Entry 7TTS (electron microscopy, 2.90 A resolution); this record covers chains E and P of the 7 polymer chains in the assembly.

Chain E:
Protein: Caseinolytic peptidase B protein homolog
Organism: Homo sapiens
Notes: EC 3.6.1.-
UniProt: Q9H078 (CLPB_HUMAN); numbering as in UniProt (aligned over 127-707)
Sequence (584 residues; each row starts with the number of its first residue):
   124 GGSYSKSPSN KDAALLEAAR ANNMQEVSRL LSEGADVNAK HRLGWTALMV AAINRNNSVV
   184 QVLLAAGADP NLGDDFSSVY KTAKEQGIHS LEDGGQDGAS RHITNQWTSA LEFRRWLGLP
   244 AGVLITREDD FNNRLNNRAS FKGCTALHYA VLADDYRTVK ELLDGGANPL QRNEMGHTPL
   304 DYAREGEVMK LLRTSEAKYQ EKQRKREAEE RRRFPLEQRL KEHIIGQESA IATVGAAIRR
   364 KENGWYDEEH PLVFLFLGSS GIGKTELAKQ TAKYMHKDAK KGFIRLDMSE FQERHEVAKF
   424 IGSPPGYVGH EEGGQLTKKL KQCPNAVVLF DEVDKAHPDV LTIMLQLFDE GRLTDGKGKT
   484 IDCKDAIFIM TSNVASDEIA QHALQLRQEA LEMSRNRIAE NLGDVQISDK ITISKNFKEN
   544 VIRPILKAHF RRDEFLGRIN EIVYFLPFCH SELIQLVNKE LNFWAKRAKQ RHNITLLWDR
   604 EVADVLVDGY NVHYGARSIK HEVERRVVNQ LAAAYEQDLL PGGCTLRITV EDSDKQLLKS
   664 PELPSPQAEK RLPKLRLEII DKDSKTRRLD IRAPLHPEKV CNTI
Disordered / not traced: 124-131, 197-262, 518-533, 675-707
Construct notes: expression tag (124-126)
Bound ions: Mg2+: Thr388 (together with ATP-gamma-S)
Small-molecule neighbours: ATP-gamma-S (AGS; phosphothiophosphoric acid-adenylate ester): His346, Ile347, Ile348, Gln350, Ser382, Ser383, Gly384, Ile385, Gly386, Lys387, Thr388, Glu389, Glu455, Asn496, Phe571, Leu579, Lys582, Ala619, Arg620
UniProt features mapped onto this chain:
  - region: Leu507 to Thr535 (Regulatory)
  - binding site (ATP): His346, Ile348, Ser383, Gly384, Ile385, Gly386, Lys387, Thr388, Glu455, Asn496, Arg561, Arg620
  - modified residue: Lys589 (N6-acetyllysine)
  - natural variant: Thr268 (T268M: In MGCA7B), Tyr272 (Y272C: In MGCA7B), Thr388 (T388K: In SCN9), Lys404 (K404T: In MGCA7A), Arg408 (R408G: In MGCA7B), Met411 (M411I: In MGCA7B), Pro427 (P427L: In MGCA7A), Glu435 to Gly436 (sequence variant, change not given here; In MGCA7B), Cys486 (C486R: In MGCA7B), Asn496 (N496K: In SCN9), Glu501 (E501K: In MGCA7B), Glu557 (E557K: In SCN9), 11 further natural variant entries in UniProt
  - mutagenesis: Arg178 (R178E: Shows higher order assembly but disaggregase activity is severely impaired by 70-80%), Arg257 (R257E: Shows higher order assembly but disaggregase activity is severely impaired by 70-80%), Lys387 (K387A: Loss of ATP hydrolysis activity. Loss of ATP-dependent protein disaggregase activity), Arg417 (R417A: No effect on ATPase activity but shows decreased disaggregase activity), Tyr430 (Y430A: Decreased ATP hydrolysis activity. Loss of ATP-dependent protein disaggregase activity), Val431 (V431G: Decreased ATP hydrolysis activity. Loss of ATP-dependent protein disaggregase activity), Glu455 (E455Q: Loss of ATP hydrolysis activity at pH 8.0. No effect on ATP hydrolysis activity at pH 6.8. Loss of ATP-dependent protein disaggregase activity at pH 8.0 and 6.8), Arg475 (R475Q: Severely decreased ATP hydrolysis activity. Loss of ATP-dependent protein disaggregase activity), Arg650 (R650P: No effect on ATP hydrolysis activity. Loss of ATP-dependent protein disaggregase activity)
What the authors report for this chain:
  - disease-associated variants - T268M, A269T, Y272C, T388K, M411I, C486R, N496K, E501K, E557K, R561G, A591V, R620C, R628C, R650P (citing earlier work)
  - mutagenesis - Y430A: decreased catalytic activity (ATPase activity) (citing earlier work)
  - mutagenesis - Y430A: abolished catalytic activity (disaggregase activity) (citing earlier work)
  - mutagenesis - V431G: decreased catalytic activity (ATPase activity)
  - mutagenesis - V431G: abolished catalytic activity (disaggregase activity)
  - disease-associated variants - R408G, R475Q, N496K, R561G, A591V, R620C: decreased catalytic activity (disaggregase activity) (citing earlier work)

Chain P:
Protein: Beta-casein
UniProt: T1T0C1 (T1T0C1_BOVIN); residues 1-224 here = UniProt positions 1-224
Sequence (224 residues; each row starts with the number of its first residue; X marks 14 residues of unknown identity (built as UNK)):
     1 XXXXXXXXXX XXXXARELEE LNVPGEIVES LSSSEESITR INKKIEKFQS EEQQQTEDEL
    61 QDKIHPFAQT QSLVYPFPGP IPNSLPQNIP PLTQTPVVVP PFLQPEVMGV SKVKGAMAPK
   121 HKEMPFPKYP VEPLTESQSL TLTDVENLHL PLPLLQSWMH QPHQPLPPTV MFPPQSVLSL
   181 SQSKVLPVPQ KAVPYPQRDM PIQAFLLYQE PVLGPVRGPF PIIV
Disordered / not traced: 15-224
Construct notes: conflict UNK_1 (Met in T1T0C1), UNK_2 (Lys in T1T0C1), UNK_3 (Val in T1T0C1), UNK_4 (Leu in T1T0C1), UNK_5 (Ile in T1T0C1), UNK_6 (Leu in T1T0C1), UNK_7 (Ala in T1T0C1), UNK_8 (Cys in T1T0C1), UNK_9 (Leu in T1T0C1), UNK_10 (Val in T1T0C1), UNK_11 (Ala in T1T0C1), UNK_12 (Leu in T1T0C1), UNK_13 (Ala in T1T0C1), UNK_14 (Leu in T1T0C1)

Interface between chain E and chain P:
Chain E side of the interface, 4 residues: His418, Gly429, Tyr430, Val431

Summary:
No residue of chain E is in contact with chain P. Chain E binds ATP-gamma-S. From the paper: R408G, R475Q and
N496K of chain E, among others, reduce catalytic activity (disaggregase activity); Y430A and V431G of chain E
reduce catalytic activity (ATPase activity); 8 substitutions were tested in all.
Here chain E is Caseinolytic peptidase B protein homolog (Homo sapiens) and chain P is Beta-casein. Entry 7TTS
(Skd3, hexamer, filtered) was determined by electron microscopy (same publication as 7TTR).
